6RPA - chains D and E of the 5 polymer chains in the assembly; structure by X-ray diffraction, 2.56 A resolution.

== Chain D ==
Name: T-cell receptor alpha chain
From: Homo sapiens
Sequence (212 residues; numbered 0 to 222 plus 2 insertion-coded residues; 13 numbers in that range are skipped by the numbering (no residue carries them; nothing is unmodelled there); the number before each row is that of its first residue; numbering starts at 0):
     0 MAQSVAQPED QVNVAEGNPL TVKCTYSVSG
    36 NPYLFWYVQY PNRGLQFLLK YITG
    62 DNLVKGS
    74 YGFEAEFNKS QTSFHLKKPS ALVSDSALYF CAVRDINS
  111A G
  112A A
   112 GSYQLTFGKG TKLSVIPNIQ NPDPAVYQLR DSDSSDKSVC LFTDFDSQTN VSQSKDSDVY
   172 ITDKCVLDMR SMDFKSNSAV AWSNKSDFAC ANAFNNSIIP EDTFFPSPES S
Not modelled in the structure: 0, 145-147, 160-166, 180-184, 193-222
Disulfides: Cys23-Cys104

== Chain E ==
Name: T-cell receptor beta chain
From: Homo sapiens
Sequence (246 residues; row label = number of the first residue in the row; note: 12 numbers in that range are skipped by the numbering (no residue carries them; nothing is unmodelled there); numbering starts at 0):
     0 MSAVISQKPS RDIKQRGTSL TIQCQVDSQV
    37 TMMFWYRQQP GQSLTLIATA NQG
    63 SEATYESGFV IDKFPISRP
    83 NLTFSTLTVS NMSPEDSSIY LCSVGGSG
   112 GADTQYFGPG TRLTVLEDLK NVFPPEVAVF EPSEAEISHT QKATLVCLAT GFYPDHVELS
   172 WWVNGKEVHS GVCTDPQPLK EQPALNDSRY ALSSRLRVSA TFWQDPRNHF RCQVQFYGLS
   232 ENDEWTQDRA KPVTQIVSAE AWGRAD
Not modelled in the structure: 0, 236-240, 253-257
Disulfides: Cys23-Cys104, Cys158-Cys223

== Interface between chain D and chain E ==
Residue-residue contacts (80; chain D residue first):
  Tyr38(D) - Gly112(E)
  Tyr38(D) - Ala113(E)
  Tyr42(D) - Thr115(E)
  Tyr42(D) - Gln116(E)  hydrogen bond (side chain-backbone)
  Gln44(D) - Gln44(E)  hydrogen bond
  Asn47(D) - Arg10(E)
  Asn47(D) - Arg123(E)
  Arg48(D) - Pro120(E)
  Gly49(D) - Gly119(E)
  Leu50(D) - Leu50(E)  hydrophobic
  Leu50(D) - Phe118(E)
  Phe52(D) - Thr115(E)
  Lys55(D) - Ala113(E)  hydrogen bond (side chain-backbone)
  Lys55(D) - Thr115(E)  hydrogen bond
  Ile57(D) - Ala113(E)  hydrophobic
  Leu101(D) - Gly47(E)
  Phe103(D) - Gln48(E)
  Arg107(D) - Gly110(E)
  Arg107(D) - Gly112(E)  hydrogen bond (side chain-backbone)
  Arg107(D) - Asp114(E)  hydrogen bond (side chain-backbone)
  Ile109(D) - Gly112(E)
  Tyr114(D) - Met38(E)  hydrophobic
  Tyr114(D) - Ser109(E)
  Gln115(D) - Tyr42(E)
  Gln115(D) - Leu52(E)
  Gln115(D) - Gln116(E)
  Leu116(D) - Tyr42(E)
  Leu116(D) - Gln116(E)  hydrogen bond (backbone-side chain)
  Phe118(D) - Tyr42(E)
  Phe118(D) - Phe118(E)  hydrophobic
  Lys120(D) - Ser49(E)
  Lys123(D) - Gly47(E)  hydrogen bond (side chain-backbone)
  Asp134(D) - His150(E)  salt bridge
  Tyr138(D) - Ser144(E)
  Tyr138(D) - Ala146(E)
  Tyr138(D) - Glu147(E)
  Tyr138(D) - His150(E)
  Gln139(D) - Ser144(E)
  Leu140(D) - Phe141(E)
  Leu140(D) - Glu142(E)
  Leu140(D) - Thr155(E)
  Leu140(D) - Val157(E)  hydrophobic
  Arg141(D) - Phe141(E)
  Arg141(D) - Glu142(E)  hydrogen bond (backbone-backbone)
  Asp142(D) - Val140(E)
  Asp142(D) - Phe141(E)
  Ser143(D) - Val140(E)
  Ser143(D) - Glu142(E)
  Ser143(D) - Glu251(E)
  Lys148(D) - Phe141(E)
  Ser149(D) - Phe141(E)
  Val150(D) - Phe141(E)  hydrophobic
  Val150(D) - Leu159(E)  hydrophobic
  Leu152(D) - Thr155(E)
  Asp155(D) - Thr151(E)
  Asp155(D) - Arg208(E)  salt bridge
  Tyr171(D) - Glu192(E)
  Ile172(D) - Leu190(E)
  Thr173(D) - Asp186(E)
  Thr173(D) - Leu190(E)
  Thr173(D) - Ser204(E)
  Asp174(D) - Asp186(E)
  Lys175(D) - Pro187(E)
  Cys176(D) - Cys184(E)  disulfide
  Cys176(D) - Thr185(E)  hydrogen bond (side chain-backbone)
  Cys176(D) - Arg206(E)
  Val177(D) - Cys184(E)  hydrogen bond (backbone-side chain)
  Leu178(D) - Gly182(E)
  Leu178(D) - Val183(E)
  Leu178(D) - Arg208(E)
  Asp179(D) - Ser181(E)  hydrogen bond (backbone-side chain)
  Asp179(D) - Gly182(E)  hydrogen bond (backbone-backbone)
  Phe185(D) - Lys153(E)
  Phe185(D) - Arg208(E)
  Ser187(D) - Arg208(E)  hydrogen bond
  Ser189(D) - Arg206(E)  hydrogen bond (backbone-side chain)
  Ala190(D) - Arg206(E)
  Val191(D) - Val157(E)  hydrophobic
  Val191(D) - Ser204(E)
  Val191(D) - Arg206(E)
Other interface residues (no listed pair), chain D (49 interface residues in all): Phe40, Thr154, Ser168
Other interface residues (no listed pair), chain E (51 interface residues in all): Phe40, Glu68, Pro143, Glu169, Gln193, Ala252
Disulfides between the chains: Cys176(D)-Cys184(E)

== Summary ==
49 residues of chain D face 51 of chain E across their interface; the contacts include 1 disulfide bond, 15
hydrogen bonds and 2 salt bridges. Polar pairs include Asp134(D)-His150(E), Asp155(D)-Arg208(E) and
Tyr42(D)-Gln116(E).
Chain D is T-cell receptor alpha chain and chain E is T-cell receptor beta chain, both from Homo sapiens; the
structure, Crystal structure of the T-cell receptor NYE_S2 bound to HLA A2*01-SLLMWITQV, was determined by
X-ray diffraction together with 6RP9 and 6RPB from the same study.
